6V22 - chains E and F of the 8 polymer chains in the assembly; structure by electron microscopy, 3.20 A resolution.

Chain E (and F):
Name: Calcium-activated potassium channel subunit beta-4
Source organism: Homo sapiens
Notes: chain F of this document is another copy of the same molecule, construct and numbering; everything in this record applies to it too
UniProt: Q86W47 (KCMB4_HUMAN); residues 2001-2210 here correspond to UniProt positions 1-210 (UniProt number = residue number - 2000)
Amino-acid sequence (219 residues; each row starts with the number of its first residue):
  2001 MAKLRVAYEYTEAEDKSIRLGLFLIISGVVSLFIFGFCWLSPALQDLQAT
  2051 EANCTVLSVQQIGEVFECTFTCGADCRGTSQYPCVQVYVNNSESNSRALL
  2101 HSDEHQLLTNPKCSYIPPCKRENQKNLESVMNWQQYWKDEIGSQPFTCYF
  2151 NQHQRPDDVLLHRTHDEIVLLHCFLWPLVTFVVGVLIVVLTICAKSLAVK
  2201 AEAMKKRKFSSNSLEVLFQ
Disordered / not traced: 2001-2006, 2206-2219
Construct notes: expression tag (2211-2219)
Swiss-Prot annotation at these positions:
  - glycosylation (N-linked (GlcNAc...) asparagine): Asn2053, Asn2090
Disulfides: Cys2054-Cys2148, Cys2068-Cys2119, Cys2072-Cys2076, Cys2084-Cys2113
Covalent attachments: N-acetylglucosamine (NAG) linked to Asn2053, Asn2090

Chain E / chain F interface:
Residue-residue contacts - 19 pairs, chain E then chain F:
  Tyr2088(E) - Glu2122(F)
  Arg2097(E) - Glu2122(F)  salt bridge
  Leu2099(E) - Arg2121(F)
  Leu2107(E) - Cys2076(F)  hydrophobic
  Leu2108(E) - Ala2074(F)
  Leu2108(E) - Asp2075(F)
  Leu2108(E) - Cys2076(F)  hydrophobic
  Pro2111(E) - Cys2076(F)  hydrophobic
  Pro2111(E) - Arg2121(F)  hydrogen bond (backbone-side chain)
  Lys2112(E) - Phe2070(F)
  Lys2112(E) - Thr2079(F)
  Lys2112(E) - Ser2080(F)
  Lys2112(E) - Arg2121(F)
  Lys2112(E) - Asn2123(F)
  Gln2154(E) - Gly2073(F)
  Arg2155(E) - Cys2072(F)
  Arg2155(E) - Gly2073(F)
  Arg2155(E) - Ala2074(F)
  Asp2158(E) - Arg2121(F)  salt bridge
Interface residues without a listed pair, chain E (13 interface residues in all): Glu2064, His2101, Asp2157
Interface residues without a listed pair, chain F (13 interface residues in all): Gly2078, Gln2081

In short:
Chain E and chain F each contribute 13 residues to their interface; the contacts include 1 hydrogen bond and 2
salt bridges. Polar contacts include Arg2097(E)-Glu2122(F), Asp2158(E)-Arg2121(F) and Pro2111(E)-Arg2121(F).
N-acetylglucosamine is covalently linked to Asn2053(E) and Asn2090(E).
Both chains are Calcium-activated potassium channel subunit beta-4 (Homo sapiens). Entry 6V22 (Cryo-EM
structure of Ca2+-bound hsSlo1-beta4 channel complex) was determined by electron microscopy (same publication
as 6V35, 6V38 and 6V3G).
